Entry 8ICV (X-ray diffraction, 3.20 A resolution); this record covers chains T and A of the 3 polymer chains in the assembly.

[Chain T]
Molecule: 8-nt DNA strand
Sequence (8 nucleotides; row label = number of the first residue in the row):
     1 CATTAGAA

[Chain A]
Molecule: Protein (DNA polymerase beta (e.c.2.7.7.7))
Organism: Homo sapiens
UniProtKB: P06746 (DPOB_HUMAN); residues 2-335 here correspond to UniProt positions 1-334 (UniProt number = residue number - 1)
Sequence (335 residues; numbered 1 to 335; the number before each row is that of its first residue):
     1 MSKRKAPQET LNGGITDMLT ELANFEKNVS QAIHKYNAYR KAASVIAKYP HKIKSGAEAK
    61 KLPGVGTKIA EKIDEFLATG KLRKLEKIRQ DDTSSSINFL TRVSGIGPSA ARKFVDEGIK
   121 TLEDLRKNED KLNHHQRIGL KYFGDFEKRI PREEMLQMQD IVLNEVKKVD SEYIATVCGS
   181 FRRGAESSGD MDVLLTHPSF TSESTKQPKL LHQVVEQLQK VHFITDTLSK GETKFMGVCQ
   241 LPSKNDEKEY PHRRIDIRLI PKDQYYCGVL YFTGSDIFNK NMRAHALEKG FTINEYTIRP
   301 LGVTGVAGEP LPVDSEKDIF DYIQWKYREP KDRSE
Not modelled in the structure: 1-8
Ion coordination: Na+ site 1: Lys60, Leu62; Na+ site 2: Thr101, Val103, Ile106 (shared with 1 residue of chain P)
Small-molecule neighbours: 2'-deoxyguanosine-5'-triphosphate (DGT): Arg149, Gly179, Ser180, Arg183, Ser187, Ser188, Gly189, Asp190, Asp192
Swiss-Prot annotation at these positions:
  - binding site (K(+)): Lys61
  - binding site (Na(+)): Lys61

[How chain T and chain A interact]
Residue-residue contacts - 11 pairs, chain T then chain A:
  DT3(T) - Thr233(A)  hydrogen bond to the phosphate
  DT3(T) - Lys234(A)  phosphate contact
  DT4(T) - Ser229(A)  phosphate contact
  DT4(T) - Lys230(A)  phosphate contact
  DT4(T) - Gly231(A)  phosphate contact
  DT4(T) - Glu232(A)  hydrogen bond to the phosphate
  DT4(T) - Thr233(A)  hydrogen bond to the phosphate
  DT4(T) - Lys234(A)  hydrogen bond to the phosphate
  DA5(T) - Ser229(A)  sugar contact
  DA5(T) - Lys230(A)  phosphate contact
  DG6(T) - Asn133(A)  hydrogen bond to the phosphate
Interface residues without a listed pair, chain T (5 interface residues in all): DA2
Interface residues without a listed pair, chain A (9 interface residues in all): His134, Tyr296

[In short]
The interface between chain T and chain A involves 5 residues on one side and 9 on the other, with 5 hydrogen
bonds. Polar contacts include DT3(T)-Thr233(A), DT4(T)-Glu232(A) and DT4(T)-Thr233(A). Bound to chain A:
2'-deoxyguanosine-5'-triphosphate.
Here chain T is an 8-nt DNA strand and chain A is Protein (DNA polymerase beta (e.c.2.7.7.7)) (Homo sapiens).
Entry 8ICV (DNA polymerase beta (pol B) (e.c.2.7.7.7) complexed with seven base pairs of DNA; soaked in the
...) was determined by X-ray diffraction, deposited together with 1ZQT, 7ICE, 7ICF, 7ICG, 7ICH, 7ICI and 39
further entries.
